PDB entry 6G4R | X-ray diffraction, 2.62 A resolution | chains B and A of the 4 polymer chains in the assembly

Chain B:
Protein: Hydrogen peroxide-inducible genes activator
From: Corynebacterium glutamicum
UniProt: A0A2H5I9R9 (A0A2H5I9R9_CORGT); numbering as in UniProt (aligned over 1-327)
Sequence (327 residues; numbered 1 to 327; the number before each row is that of its first residue):
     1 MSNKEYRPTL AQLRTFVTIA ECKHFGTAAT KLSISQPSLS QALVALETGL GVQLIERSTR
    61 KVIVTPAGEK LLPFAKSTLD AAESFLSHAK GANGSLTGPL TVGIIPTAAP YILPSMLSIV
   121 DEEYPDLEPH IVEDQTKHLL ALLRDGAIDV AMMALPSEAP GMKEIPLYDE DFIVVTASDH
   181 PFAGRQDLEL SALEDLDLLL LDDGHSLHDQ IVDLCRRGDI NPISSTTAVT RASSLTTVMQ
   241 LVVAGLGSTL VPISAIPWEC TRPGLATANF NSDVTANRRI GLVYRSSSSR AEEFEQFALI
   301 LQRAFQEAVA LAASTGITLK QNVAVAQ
Not modelled in the structure: 1-3, 326-327
Construct notes: engineered mutation S206 (Cys in A0A2H5I9R9)
Modified positions: C22 (cysteinesulfonic acid; OCS); C215 (S-hydroxycysteine; CSO)
Residues lining bound ligands: hydrogen peroxide (PEO): I105, P106, T107, H205, S206, L207

Chain A:
Protein: Hydrogen peroxide-inducible genes activator
From: Corynebacterium glutamicum
UniProt: A0A2H5I9R9 (A0A2H5I9R9_CORGT); numbering as in UniProt (aligned over 1-327)
Sequence (327 residues; each row starts with the number of its first residue):
     1 MSNKEYRPTL AQLRTFVTIA ECKHFGTAAT KLSISQPSLS QALVALETGL GVQLIERSTR
    61 KVIVTPAGEK LLPFAKSTLD AAESFLSHAK GANGSLTGPL TVGIIPTAAP YILPSMLSIV
   121 DEEYPDLEPH IVEDQTKHLL ALLRDGAIDV AMMALPSEAP GMKEIPLYDE DFIVVTASDH
   181 PFAGRQDLEL SALEDLDLLL LDDGHSLHDQ IVDLCRRGDI NPISSTTAVT RASSLTTVMQ
   241 LVVAGLGSTL VPISAIPWEC TRPGLATANF NSDVTANRRI GLVYRSSSSR AEEFEQFALI
   301 LQRAFQEAVA LAASTGITLK QNVAVAQ
Not modelled in the structure: 1-5, 57-59, 93-94, 321-327
Construct notes: engineered mutation S206 (Cys in A0A2H5I9R9)
Modified positions: C215 (3-sulfinoalanine; CSD)
What the authors report for this chain:
  - conformationally variable residues (side-chain flip): S206
  - catalytic residues: T107, T136, R278
  - mutagenesis - T107V, C206S: abolished catalytic activity
  - mutagenesis - T136V, H205A, R278Q: decreased catalytic activity

How chain B and chain A interact:
Pairs across the interface (23):
  T136(B) - K137(A)
  L140(B) - K137(A)
  D145(B) - A228(A)
  D145(B) - R231(A)  salt bridge
  S157(B) - K137(A)
  P160(B) - D202(A)
  D203(B) - D145(A)
  H208(B) - D145(A)  salt bridge
  D209(B) - A141(A)
  D209(B) - R144(A)  salt bridge
  D209(B) - D145(A)
  V212(B) - R144(A)
  V212(B) - D145(A)
  D213(B) - R144(A)
  R216(B) - R144(A)  hydrogen bond (side chain-backbone)
  R216(B) - R285(A)
  R216(B) - S287(A)  hydrogen bond
  I223(B) - D145(A)
  I223(B) - G146(A)
  T226(B) - D145(A)  hydrogen bond (side chain-backbone)
  S287(B) - N221(A)
  S287(B) - P222(A)
  S287(B) - I223(A)
Also at the interface, not in a pair above, chain B (20 interface residues in all): S77, A81, P156, P222, T227, S289
Also at the interface, not in a pair above, chain A (15 interface residues in all): E158, T226

In short:
Chain B and chain A form an interface of 20 and 15 residues respectively, with 3 hydrogen bonds and 3 salt
bridges. Polar contacts include D145(B)-R231(A), H208(B)-D145(A) and D209(B)-R144(A). The paper reports
catalytic residues T107(A), T136(A) and R278(A); T136V, H205A and R278Q of chain A reduce catalytic activity;
5 substitutions were tested in all.
Here chain B is Hydrogen peroxide-inducible genes activator and chain A is Hydrogen peroxide-inducible genes
activator, both from Corynebacterium glutamicum. Entry 6G4R (Corynebacterium glutamicum OxyR C206S mutant,
H2O2-bound) was determined by X-ray diffraction (same publication as 6G1B and 6G1D).
